1J1F - chain A; structure by X-ray diffraction, 1.60 A resolution.

== Chain A ==
Molecule: Ribonuclease MC1
From: Momordica charantia
Notes: EC 3.1.27.1
UniProtKB: P23540 (RNMC_MOMCH); aligned to UniProt positions 1-190 over residues 1-190 (the alignment contains insertions or deletions, so no single offset holds)
Sequence (191 residues; row label = number of the first residue in the row; numbering starts at 0):
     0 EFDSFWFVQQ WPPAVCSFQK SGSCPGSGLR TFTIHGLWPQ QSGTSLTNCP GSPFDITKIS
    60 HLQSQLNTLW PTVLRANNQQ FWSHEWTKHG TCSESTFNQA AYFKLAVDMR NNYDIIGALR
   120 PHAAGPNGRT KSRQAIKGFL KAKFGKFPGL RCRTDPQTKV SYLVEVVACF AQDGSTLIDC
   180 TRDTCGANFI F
Construct notes: cloning artifact (0); engineered mutation Thr-71 (Asn72 in P23540)
Cystine bridges: Cys-15/Cys-23, Cys-48/Cys-91, Cys-151/Cys-184, Cys-168/Cys-179
Small-molecule neighbours: guanosine-5'-monophosphate (5GP): Gln-9, His-34, Trp-37, Pro-70, Thr-71, Val-72, Leu-73, Arg-74, Phe-80, His-83, Glu-84, Lys-87, His-88
UniProt features mapped onto this chain:
  - active site: His-34 (Proton donor)
  - binding site (RNA): Gln-9, His-34
  - site: Val-166 (Involved in thermostability)

== In short ==
Chain A binds guanosine-5'-monophosphate. Curated annotation (UniProt) lists active-site residue His-34 and
RNA-binding residues Gln-9 and His-34.
Chain A is Ribonuclease MC1 (Momordica charantia); the structure, Crystal structure of the RNase MC1 mutant
N71T in complex with 5'-GMP, was determined by X-ray diffraction together with 1J1G and 1UCG from the same
study.
